Entry 7URN (electron microscopy, 3.43 A resolution); this record covers chains M and O of the 7 polymer chains in the assembly.

# Chain M (and O)
Molecule: HIV-1 capsid protein
Organism: Human immunodeficiency virus 1
Notes: chain O of this document is another copy of the same molecule, construct and numbering; everything in this record applies to it too
UniProtKB: P12493 (GAG_HV1N5); residues 1-231 here correspond to UniProt positions 133-363 (UniProt number = residue number + 132)
Amino-acid sequence (231 residues; each row starts with the number of its first residue):
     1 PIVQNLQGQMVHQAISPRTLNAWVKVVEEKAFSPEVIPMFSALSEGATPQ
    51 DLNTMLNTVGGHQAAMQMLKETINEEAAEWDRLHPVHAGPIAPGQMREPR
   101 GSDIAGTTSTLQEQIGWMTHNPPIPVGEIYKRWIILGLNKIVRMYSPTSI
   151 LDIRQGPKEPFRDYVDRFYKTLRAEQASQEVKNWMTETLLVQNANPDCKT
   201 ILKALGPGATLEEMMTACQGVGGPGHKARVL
Unresolved in the structure: 222-231
Swiss-Prot annotation at these positions:
  - region: Asn57 to Gln95 (Interaction with human PPIA/CYPA and NUP153), Pro85 to Pro93 (PPIA/CYPA-binding loop)
  - site: Leu231 (Cleavage)
  - modified residue: Ser16 (Phosphoserine)
What the authors report for this chain:
  - binding site for inositol hexakisphosphate: Arg18, Lys25
  - self-association interface (contacts with another copy of this molecule); pairs are residue here / residue on that copy: Asn57-Arg173, Val59-Arg173 (backbone contact)
  - mutagenesis - A31G, F32A, L138F, L138W, L138Y: decreased stability

# Interface between chain M and chain O
Contacting residue pairs (14; chain M residue first):
  Gln4(M) - Leu6(O)
  Glu35(M) - Gly60(O)
  Pro38(M) - Asn57(O)
  Leu43(M) - Pro17(O)  hydrophobic
  Glu45(M) - Ala14(O)
  Val165(M) - Ala64(O)  hydrophobic
  Asp166(M) - Gln63(O)
  Asp166(M) - Ala64(O)  hydrogen bond (side chain-backbone)
  Tyr169(M) - Gln67(O)
  Arg173(M) - Asn57(O)  hydrogen bond (side chain-backbone)
  Arg173(M) - Val59(O)
  Leu211(M) - Ala64(O)
  Leu211(M) - Gln67(O)
  Met215(M) - Ala64(O)  hydrophobic
Other interface residues (no listed pair), chain M (14 interface residues in all): Thr19, Ala42, Lys170
Other interface residues (no listed pair), chain O (11 interface residues in all): Thr58, His62

# Overview
The interface between chain M and chain O involves 14 residues on one side and 11 on the other; the contacts
include 2 hydrogen bonds. Among the polar pairs are Asp166(M)-Ala64(O) and Arg173(M)-Asn57(O). The paper
reports a binding site for inositol hexakisphosphate at Arg18(M) and Lys25(M); A31G, F32A and L138F of chain
M, among others, reduce stability; 5 substitutions were tested in all.
Both chains are HIV-1 capsid protein (Human immunodeficiency virus 1). Entry 7URN (Structure of HIV-1 capsid
declination) was determined by electron microscopy together with 7URT, 8EEP, 8EET and 8EJL from the same
study.
